PDB entry 9G6V | electron microscopy, 2.90 A resolution | chains 2 and D of the 20 polymer chains in the assembly

Chain 2:
Name: Genome polyprotein
Organism: Foot-and-mouth disease virus SAT 2
Reference sequence: Q719N0 (Q719N0_FMDS2); residues 1-219 here correspond to UniProt positions 285-503 (UniProt number = residue number + 284)
Chain sequence (219 residues; numbered 1 to 219; the number before each row is that of its first residue):
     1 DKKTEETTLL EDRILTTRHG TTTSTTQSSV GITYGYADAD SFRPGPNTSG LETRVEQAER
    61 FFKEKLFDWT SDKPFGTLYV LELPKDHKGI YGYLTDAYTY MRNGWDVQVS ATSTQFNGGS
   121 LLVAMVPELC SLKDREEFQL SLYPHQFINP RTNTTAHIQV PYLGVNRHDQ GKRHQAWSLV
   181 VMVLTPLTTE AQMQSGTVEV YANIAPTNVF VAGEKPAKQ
Disordered / not traced: 1-29, 45-54, 86-100, 171-173, 191-195, 210-219
Construct notes: conflict Y93 (Ser377 in Q719N0)

Chain D:
Name: Genome polyprotein
Organism: Foot-and-mouth disease virus SAT 2
Reference sequence: Q719N0 (Q719N0_FMDS2); residues 1-222 here correspond to UniProt positions 504-725 (UniProt number = residue number + 503)
Chain sequence (222 residues; numbered 1 to 222; the number before each row is that of its first residue):
     1 GIIPVACFDG YGGFQNTDPK TADPIYGYVY NPSRNDCHGR YSNLLDVAEA CPTFLNFDGK
    61 PYVVTKNNGD KVMTCFDVAF THKVHKNTFL AGLADYYAQY QGSLNYHFMY TGPTHHKAKF
   121 MVAYIPPGIE TDRLPKTPED AAHCYHSEWD TGLNSQFTFA VPYVSASDFS YTHTDTPAMA
   181 TTNGWVAVFQ VTDTHSAEAA VVVSVSAGPD LEFRFPVDPV RQ
Disordered / not traced: 128-133, 222

Chain 2 / chain D interface:
Pairs across the interface - 44 pairs, chain 2 then chain D:
  Y36(2) with H38(D), hydrogen bond (backbone-side chain); G39(D)
  F75(2) with G59(D); P61(D)
  Q115(2) with T114(D)
  G119(2) with T111(D), hydrogen bond (backbone-backbone)
  S120(2) with T111(D)
  R135(2) with N87(D), hydrogen bond
  F138(2) with T53(D); F54(D), hydrogen bond (backbone-backbone); L55(D); G59(D); N87(D)
  Q139(2) with T53(D); N87(D), hydrogen bond (side chain-backbone); T88(D), hydrogen bond (side chain-backbone); F89(D)
  S141(2) with P52(D), hydrogen bond (side chain-backbone); T53(D)
  L142(2) with V47(D), hydrophobic; C51(D), hydrophobic; F89(D), hydrophobic
  F147(2) with F54(D), hydrophobic; M109(D), hydrophobic
  N149(2) with M109(D)
  R151(2) with Y110(D); G112(D); P113(D); T114(D); H116(D); T151(D), hydrogen bond (side chain-backbone); S155(D), hydrogen bond
  P161(2) with H38(D)
  L184(2) with F54(D), hydrophobic; P61(D); Y62(D); V202(D), hydrophobic
  T185(2) with Y62(D); T111(D), hydrogen bond; A200(D); V202(D)
  P186(2) with Y62(D)
  E190(2) with P113(D); H115(D), salt bridge
Also at the interface, not in a pair above, chain 2 (26 interface residues in all): P74, N117, G118, L122, T152, Y162, L163, T188
Also at the interface, not in a pair above, chain D (29 interface residues in all): N56, K60, K86

Overview:
The interface between chain 2 and chain D involves 26 residues on one side and 29 on the other; the contacts
include 10 hydrogen bonds and 1 salt bridge. Polar pairs include E190(2)-H115(D), Y36(2)-H38(D) and
R135(2)-N87(D).
Here chain 2 is Genome polyprotein and chain D is Genome polyprotein, both from Foot-and-mouth disease virus
SAT 2. Entry 9G6V (Dissociated FMDV SAT2 Pentamer in complex with ultralong Fab117) was determined by electron
microscopy.
